Entry 7WZ7 (electron microscopy, 2.83 A resolution); this record covers chains A and R of the 5 polymer chains in the assembly.

# Chain A
Molecule: engineered G alpha 12 subunit
Source organism: Homo sapiens
Amino-acid sequence (345 residues; numbered 7 to 377; 26 numbers in that range are skipped by the numbering (no residue carries them; nothing is unmodelled there); the number before each row is that of its first residue):
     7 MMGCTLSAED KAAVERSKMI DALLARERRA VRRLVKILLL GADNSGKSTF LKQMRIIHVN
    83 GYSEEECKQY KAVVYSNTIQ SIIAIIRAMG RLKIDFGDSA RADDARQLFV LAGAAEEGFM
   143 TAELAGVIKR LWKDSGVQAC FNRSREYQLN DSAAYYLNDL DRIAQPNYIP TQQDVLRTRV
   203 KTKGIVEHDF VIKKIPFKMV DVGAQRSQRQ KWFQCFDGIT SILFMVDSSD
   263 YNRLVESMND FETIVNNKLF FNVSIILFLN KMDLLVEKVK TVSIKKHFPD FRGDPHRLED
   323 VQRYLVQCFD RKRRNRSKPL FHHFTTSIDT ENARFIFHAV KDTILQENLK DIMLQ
Not modelled in the structure: 7-11, 83-204, 225-230, 263, 377

# Chain R
Molecule: Adhesion G-protein coupled receptor F1
Source organism: Homo sapiens
UniProt: Q5T601 (AGRF1_HUMAN); numbering as in UniProt (aligned over 1-910)
Amino-acid sequence (910 residues; numbered 1 to 910; the number before each row is that of its first residue):
     1 MKVGVLWLIS FFTFTDGHGG FLGKNDGIKT KKELIVNKKK HLGPVEEYQL LLQVTYRDSK
    61 EKRDLRNFLK LLKPPLLWSH GLIRIIRAKA TTDCNSLNGV LQCTCEDSYT WFPPSCLDPQ
   121 NCYLHTAGAL PSCECHLNNL SQSVNFCERT KIWGTFKINE RFTNDLLNSS SAIYSKYANG
   181 IEIQLKKAYE RIQGFESVQV TQFRNGSIVA GYEVVGSSSA SELLSAIEHV AEKAKTALHK
   241 LFPLEDGSFR VFGKAQCNDI VFGFGSKDDE YTLPCSSGYR GNITAKCESS GWQVIRETCV
   301 LSLLEELNKN FSMIVGNATE AAVSSFVQNL SVIIRQNPST TVGNLASVVS ILSNISSLSL
   361 ASHFRVSNST MEDVISIADN ILNSASVTNW TVLLREEKYA SSRLLETLEN ISTLVPPTAL
   421 PLNFSRKFID WKGIPVNKSQ LKRGYSYQIK MCPQNTSIPI RGRVLIGSDQ FQRSLPETII
   481 SMASLTLGNI LPVSKNGNAQ VNGPVISTVI QNYSINEVFL FFSKIESNLS QPHCVFWDFS
   541 HLQWNDAGCH LVNETQDIVT CQCTHLTSFS ILMSPFVPST IFPVVKWITY VGLGISIGSL
   601 ILCLIIEALF WKQIKKSQTS HTRRICMVNI ALSLLIADVW FIVGATVDTT VNPSGVCTAA
   661 VFFTHFFYLS LFFWMLMLGI LLAYRIILVF HHMAQHLMMA VGFCLGYGCP LIISVITIAV
   721 TQPSNTYKRK DVCWLNWSNG SKPLLAFVVP ALAIVAVNFV VVLLVLTKLW RPTVGERLSR
   781 DDKATIIRVG KSLLILTPLL GLTWGFGIGT IVDSQNLAWH VIFALLNAFQ GFFILCFGIL
   841 LDSKLRQLLF NKLSALSSWK QTEKQNSSDL SAKPKFSKPF NPLQNKGHYA FSHTGDSSDN
   901 IMLTQFVSNE
Not modelled in the structure: 1-566, 614-615, 770-783, 855-910
Cystine bridges: Cys657-Cys733
Swiss-Prot annotation at these positions:
  - region: Ser568 to Phe576 (Stachel)
  - site: Leu566, Thr567 (Cleavage)
  - glycosylation (N-linked (GlcNAc...) asparagine): Asn139, Asn168, Asn205, Asn282, Asn310, Asn317, Asn329, Asn354, Asn368, Asn389, Asn410, Asn423, Asn437, Asn455, Asn512, Asn528, Asn553, Asn736, Asn739
  - mutagenesis: Asn310 (N310Q: No effect), Asn389 (N389S: Decreased expression), His565 to Thr567 (Abolished autprocessing, impairing G protein-coupled signaling), Phe569 (F569A: Strongly decreased G protein-coupled receptor signaling), Ser570 (S570A: Strongly decreased G protein-coupled receptor signaling), Leu572 (L572A: Strongly decreased G protein-coupled receptor signaling), Met573 (M573A: Strongly decreased G protein-coupled receptor signaling), Thr589 (T589A: Decreased G protein-coupled receptor signaling), Met627 (M627A: Strongly decreased G protein-coupled receptor signaling), Ile630 (I630A: Strongly decreased G protein-coupled receptor signaling), Phe672 (F672A: Strongly decreased G protein-coupled receptor signaling), Met675 (M675A: Strongly decreased G protein-coupled receptor signaling), 18 further mutagenesis entries in UniProt
From the paper describing this entry:
  - mutagenesis - F690A: decreased signaling with engineered G alpha 12 subunit (chain A)
  - mutagenesis - S568L, F569A, S570A, L572A, M573A, T589A, F641A, Y668A, R729A, W734A, F747A, H820A: decreased signaling
  - mutagenesis - F569A/L572A/M573A, L572A/M573A: abolished signaling

# Interface between chain A and chain R
Contacting residue pairs - 35 pairs, chain A then chain R:
  Arg38(A) with Gln618(R), hydrogen bond; His692(R), hydrogen bond; Met693(R); Ala694(R)
  Arg39(A) with His691(R); His692(R)
  Ile217(A) with Phe690(R), hydrophobic
  Phe359(A) with Phe690(R), hydrophobic
  Val362(A) with Phe690(R), hydrophobic
  Lys363(A) with Val689(R); Phe690(R)
  Ile366(A) with Val689(R), hydrophobic; Phe690(R), hydrophobic
  Leu367(A) with Val689(R); Lys768(R)
  Gln368(A) with Lys768(R)
  Glu369(A) with Lys616(R), salt bridge
  Asn370(A) with Thr619(R); Arg685(R)
  Leu371(A) with Ile686(R), hydrophobic; Val765(R), hydrophobic
  Asp373(A) with Lys616(R); Thr619(R); Ser620(R), hydrogen bond (side chain-backbone)
  Ile374(A) with Thr619(R); Arg623(R), hydrogen bond (backbone-side chain); Leu681(R), hydrophobic; Leu682(R), hydrophobic
  Met375(A) with Ile795(R); Leu841(R)
  Leu376(A) with Leu682(R); Val765(R); Leu769(R), hydrophobic; Ser792(R); Leu796(R)
Interface residues without a listed pair, chain A (18 interface residues in all): Val41, Asn284
Interface residues without a listed pair, chain R (25 interface residues in all): Arg788, Lys791, Asp842
From the paper, about this interface:
  - pairs named by the authors: Val41(A)-Phe690(R) (hydrophobic contact), Ile217(A)-Phe690(R) (hydrophobic contact), Phe359(A)-Phe690(R) (hydrophobic contact), Val362(A)-Phe690(R) (hydrophobic contact), Ile366(A)-Phe690(R) (hydrophobic contact), Glu369(A)-Lys616(R) (salt bridge), Asn370(A)-Thr619(R), Ile374(A)-Arg623(R), Met375(A)-Leu841(R)
  - interface residues, chain A: Leu367(A), Leu371(A), Ile374(A), Leu376(A)
  - interface residues, chain R: Lys616(R), Leu681(R), Ile686(R), Phe690(R), Val765(R), Leu769(R), Ile795(R), Leu796(R)

# Summary
18 residues of chain A face 25 of chain R across their interface, with 4 hydrogen bonds and 1 salt bridge.
Polar pairs include Glu369(A)-Lys616(R), Arg38(A)-Gln618(R) and Arg38(A)-His692(R). The paper describes
hydrophobic contacts between Val41(A) and Phe690(R), Ile217(A) and Phe690(R) and Phe359(A) and Phe690(R) among
others; a salt bridge between Glu369(A) and Lys616(R); contacts between Asn370(A) and Thr619(R), Ile374(A) and
Arg623(R) and Met375(A) and Leu841(R). From the paper: S568L, F569A and S570A of chain R, among others, reduce
signaling; interface residues Leu367(A), Leu371(A) and Lys616(R) among others; 15 substitutions were tested in
all.
Chain A is engineered G alpha 12 subunit and chain R is Adhesion G-protein coupled receptor F1, both from Homo
sapiens; the structure, GPR110/G12 complex, was determined by electron microscopy together with 7WXU, 7WXW,
7WY0 and 7X2V from the same study.
